PDB entry 8HC1 | electron microscopy, 2.30 A resolution | chains h and p of the 48 polymer chains in the assembly

[Chain h (and p)]
Protein: Urease subunit beta
From: Helicobacter pylori 26695
Notes: EC 3.5.1.5; chain p of this document is another copy of the same molecule, construct and numbering; everything in this record applies to it too
UniProt: P69996 (URE1_HELPY); numbering as in UniProt (aligned over 1-569)
Amino-acid sequence (569 residues; numbered 1 to 569; the number before each row is that of its first residue):
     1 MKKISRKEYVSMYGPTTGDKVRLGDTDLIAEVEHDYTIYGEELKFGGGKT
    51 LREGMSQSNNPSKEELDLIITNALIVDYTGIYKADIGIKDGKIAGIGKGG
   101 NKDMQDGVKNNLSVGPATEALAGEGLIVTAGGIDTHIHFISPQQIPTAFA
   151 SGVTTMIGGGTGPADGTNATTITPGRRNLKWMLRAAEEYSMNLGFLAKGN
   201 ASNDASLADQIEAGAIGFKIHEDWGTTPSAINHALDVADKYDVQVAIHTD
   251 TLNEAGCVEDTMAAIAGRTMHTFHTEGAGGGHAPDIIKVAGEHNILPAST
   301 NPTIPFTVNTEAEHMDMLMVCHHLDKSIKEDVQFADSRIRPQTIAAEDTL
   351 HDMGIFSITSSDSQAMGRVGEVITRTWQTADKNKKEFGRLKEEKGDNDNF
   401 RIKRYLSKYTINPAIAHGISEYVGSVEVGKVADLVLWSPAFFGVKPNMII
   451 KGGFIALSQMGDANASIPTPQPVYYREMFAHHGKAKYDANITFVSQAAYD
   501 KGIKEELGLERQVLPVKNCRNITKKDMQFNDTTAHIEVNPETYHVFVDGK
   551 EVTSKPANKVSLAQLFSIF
Swiss-Prot annotation at these positions:
  - active site: His322 (Proton donor)
  - binding site (Ni(2+)): His136, His138, Lys219, His248, His274, Asp362
  - binding site (substrate): His221
  - modified residue: Lys219 (N6-carboxylysine)
Reported in the primary citation:
  - mutagenesis - Y543A: abolished binding to Urease accessory protein UreH
  - mutagenesis - D336A, Y543A: abolished catalytic activity
  - mutagenesis - D336A: unchanged binding to Urease accessory protein UreH
  - catalytic residues: Lys219 (citing earlier work)

[How chain h and chain p interact]
Contacting residue pairs (24; chain h residue first):
  Asn60(h) - Asn521(p)  hydrogen bond (backbone-side chain)
  Pro61(h) - Asn521(p)
  Ser62(h) - Asn518(p)
  Ser62(h) - Asn521(p)
  Lys63(h) - Asp242(p)  salt bridge
  Lys63(h) - Lys517(p)
  Lys63(h) - Asn518(p)  hydrogen bond (backbone-side chain)
  Glu64(h) - Lys517(p)
  Glu64(h) - Asn518(p)  hydrogen bond
  Lys102(h) - Asn521(p)
  Lys102(h) - Asp526(p)
  Asn110(h) - Asn518(p)
  Asp242(h) - Lys63(p)  salt bridge
  Lys517(h) - Lys63(p)
  Lys517(h) - Glu64(p)
  Asn518(h) - Ser62(p)
  Asn518(h) - Lys63(p)  hydrogen bond (side chain-backbone)
  Asn518(h) - Glu64(p)  hydrogen bond
  Asn518(h) - Asn110(p)
  Asn521(h) - Asn60(p)  hydrogen bond (side chain-backbone)
  Asn521(h) - Pro61(p)
  Asn521(h) - Ser62(p)
  Asn521(h) - Lys102(p)
  Asp526(h) - Lys102(p)
Also at the interface, not in a pair above, chain h (13 interface residues in all): Glu421
Also at the interface, not in a pair above, chain p (13 interface residues in all): Glu421

[Overview]
Chain h and chain p each contribute 13 residues to their interface, with 6 hydrogen bonds and 2 salt bridges.
Polar contacts include Lys63(h)-Asp242(p), Asn60(h)-Asn521(p) and Lys63(h)-Asn518(p). From the paper: the
catalytic residue Lys219(h); D336A and Y543A of chain h abolish catalytic activity.
Chain h and chain p are both Urease subunit beta (Helicobacter pylori 26695); the structure, CryoEM structure
of Helicobacter pylori UreFD/urease complex, was determined by electron microscopy together with 8HCN from the
same study.
